4CK7 - chains A and B of the 3 polymer chains in the assembly; structure by electron microscopy, 9.20 A resolution (very low resolution: no residue pairs are listed; an interface is given only as per-side residue counts).

# Chain A
Name: Tubulin alpha-1D chain
Organism: Bos taurus
UniProt: Q2HJ86 (TBA1D_BOVIN); residues 1-452 here = UniProt positions 1-452
Chain sequence (452 residues; row label = number of the first residue in the row):
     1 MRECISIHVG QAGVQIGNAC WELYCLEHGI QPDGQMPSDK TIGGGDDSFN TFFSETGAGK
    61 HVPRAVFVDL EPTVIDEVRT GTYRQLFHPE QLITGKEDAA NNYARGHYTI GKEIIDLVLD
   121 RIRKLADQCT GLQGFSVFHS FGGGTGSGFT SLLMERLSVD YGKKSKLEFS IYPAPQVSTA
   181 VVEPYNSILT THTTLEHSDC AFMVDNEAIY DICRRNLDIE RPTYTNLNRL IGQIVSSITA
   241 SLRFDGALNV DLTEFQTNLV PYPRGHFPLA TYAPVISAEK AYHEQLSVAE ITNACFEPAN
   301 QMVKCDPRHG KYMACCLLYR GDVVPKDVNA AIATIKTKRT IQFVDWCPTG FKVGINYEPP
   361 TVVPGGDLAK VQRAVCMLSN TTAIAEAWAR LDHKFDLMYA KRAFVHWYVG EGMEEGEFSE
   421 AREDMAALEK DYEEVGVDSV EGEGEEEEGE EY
Disordered / not traced: 1, 35-60, 440-452
Sequence notes: conflict I7 (Val in Q2HJ86), I114 (Leu in Q2HJ86), S136 (Leu in Q2HJ86), V137 (Ile in Q2HJ86), G265 (Ile in Q2HJ86), E358 (Asp in Q2HJ86), V437 (Met in Q2HJ86)
UniProt features mapped onto this chain:
  - motif: M1 to C4 (MREC motif)
  - active site: E254
  - binding site (GTP): Q11, E71, S140, G144, T145, T179, N206, N228
  - binding site (Mg(2+)): E71
  - site: Y452 (Involved in polymerization)
  - modified residue: K40 (N6-acetyllysine), Y282 (3'-nitrotyrosine), S439 (Phosphoserine), E446 (5-glutamyl polyglutamate), Y452 (3'-nitrotyrosine)

# Chain B
Name: Tubulin beta-2B chain
Organism: Bos taurus
UniProt: Q6B856 (TBB2B_BOVIN); residue numbers follow UniProt; this construct covers 1-445
Chain sequence (445 residues; each row starts with the number of its first residue):
     1 MREIVHIQAG QCGNQIGAKF WEVISDEHGI DPTGSYHGDS DLQLERINVY YNEAAGNKYV
    61 PRAILVDLEP GTMDSVRSGP FGQIFRPDNF VFGQSGAGNN WAKGHYTEGA ELVDSVLDVV
   121 RKESESCDCL QGFQLTHSLG GGTGSGMGTL LISKIREEYP DRIMNTFSVV PSPKVSDTVV
   181 EPYNATLSVH QLVENTDETY CIDNEALYDI CFRTLKLTTP TYGDLNHLVS ATMSGVTTCL
   241 RFPGQLNADL RKLAVNMVPF PRLHFFMPGF APLTSRGSQQ YRALTVPELT QQMFDAKNMM
   301 AACDPRHGRY LTVAAVFRGR MSMKEVDEQM LNVQNKNSSY FVEWIPNNVK TAVCDIPPRG
   361 LKMSATFIGN STAIQELFKR ISEQFTAMFR RKAFLHWYTG EGMDEMEFTE AESNMNDLVS
   421 EYQQYQDATA DEQGEFEEEE GEDEA
Disordered / not traced: 1, 428-445
Sequence notes: conflict A55 (Thr in Q6B856), V170 (Met in Q6B856), A296 (Ser in Q6B856), V316 (Ile in Q6B856)
UniProt features mapped onto this chain:
  - motif: M1 to I4 (MREI motif)
  - binding site (GTP): Q11, E69, S138, G142, T143, G144, N204, N226
  - binding site (Mg(2+)): E69
  - modified residue: S40 (Phosphoserine), K58 (N6-acetyllysine), S172 (Phosphoserine), T285 (Phosphothreonine), T290 (Phosphothreonine), R318 (Omega-N-methylarginine), E438 (5-glutamyl polyglutamate)
  - cross-link (Glycyl lysine isopeptide (Lys-Gly)): K58 (interchain with G-Cter in ubiquitin), K324 (interchain with G-Cter in ubiquitin)

# Interface between chain A and chain B
No residue of chain A is in contact with chain B in this assembly.

# In short
Chain A and chain B make no direct contact in this assembly. UniProt lists active-site residue E254(A), 8
GTP-binding residues and Mg2+-binding residue E71(A) on chain A; 8 GTP-binding residues on chain B.
Chain A is Tubulin alpha-1D chain and chain B is Tubulin beta-2B chain, both from Bos taurus; the structure,
Pseudo-atomic model of microtubule-bound human kinesin-5 motor domain in presence of adp.alfx (NECK-LINKER IN
ITS DISCONNECTED ..., was determined by electron microscopy together with 4CK5 and 4CK6 from the same study.
